Entry 3S11 (X-ray diffraction, 2.50 A resolution); this record covers chains E and F of the 6 polymer chains in the assembly.

[Chain E]
Name: Hemagglutinin HA1 chain
Organism: Influenza A virus
UniProt: Q9EA62 (Q9EA62_9INFA); the construct lacks a stretch of the UniProt sequence and is renumbered around it, so the offset changes along the chain: 11-19 = UniProt 17-25; 20-28 = UniProt 27-35; 31-35 = UniProt 36-40; 36-53 = UniProt 42-59; 6 more segments
Sequence (331 residues; row label = number of the first residue in the row; note: 2 numbers in that range are skipped by the numbering (no residue carries them; nothing is unmodelled there); a row labelled like 125A-125B holds insertion residues (125A, then the next letters in order)):
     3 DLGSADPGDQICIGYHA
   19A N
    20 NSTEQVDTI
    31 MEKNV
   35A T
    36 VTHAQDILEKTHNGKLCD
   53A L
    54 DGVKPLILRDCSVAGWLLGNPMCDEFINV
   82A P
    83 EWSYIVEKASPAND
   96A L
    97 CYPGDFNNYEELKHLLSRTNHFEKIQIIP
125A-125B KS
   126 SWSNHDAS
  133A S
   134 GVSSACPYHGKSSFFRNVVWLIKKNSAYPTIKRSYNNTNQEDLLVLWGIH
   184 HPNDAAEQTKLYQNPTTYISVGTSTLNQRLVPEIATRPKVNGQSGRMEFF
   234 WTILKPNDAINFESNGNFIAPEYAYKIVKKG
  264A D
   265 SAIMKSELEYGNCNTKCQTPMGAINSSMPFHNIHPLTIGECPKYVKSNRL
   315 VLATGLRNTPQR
Not modelled in the structure: 3-8, 324-326
Differences from the reference sequence: expression tag (3-10)
Modified residues: Asn-169 (glycosylation site)
Cystine bridges: Cys-52/Cys-277, Cys-64/Cys-76, Cys-97/Cys-139, Cys-281/Cys-305
Covalent attachments: N-acetylglucosamine (NAG) linked to Asn-34
What the authors report for this chain:
  - post-translational modification sites: Asn-34, Asn-169

[Chain F]
Name: Hemagglutinin HA2 chain
Organism: Influenza A virus
UniProt: Q9EA62 (Q9EA62_9INFA); residues 1-176 here correspond to UniProt positions 347-522 (UniProt number = residue number + 346)
Sequence (182 residues; row label = number of the first residue in the row):
     1 GLFGAIAGFIEGGWQGMVDGWYGYHHSNEQGSGYAADKESTQKAIDGVTN
    51 KVNSIIDKMNTQFEAVGREFNNLERRIENLNKKMEDGFLDVWTYNAELLV
   101 LMENERTLDFHDSNVKNLYDKVRLQLRDNAKELGNGCFEFYHKCDNECME
   151 SVKNGTYDYPQYSEEARLNREEISGVRSLVPR
Not modelled in the structure: 174-182
Differences from the reference sequence: expression tag (177-182)
Cystine bridges: Cys-144/Cys-148

[How chain E and chain F interact]
Pairs across the interface (107):
  Gly-10(E) with Glu-139(F)
  Asp-11(E) with Ser-27(F); Asn-28(F); Glu-29(F); Phe-138(F); Glu-139(F); Phe-140(F), hydrogen bond (backbone-backbone); Lys-143(F); Cys-144(F), hydrogen bond (side chain-backbone)
  Gln-12(E) with His-25(F); His-26(F); Ser-27(F), hydrogen bond (backbone-backbone); Leu-133(F); Phe-138(F); Met-149(F)
  Ile-13(E) with Tyr-24(F), hydrophobic; His-25(F); Cys-137(F); Phe-138(F), hydrogen bond (backbone-backbone); Phe-140(F), hydrophobic; Val-152(F), hydrophobic
  Cys-14(E) with Trp-14(F); Gly-23(F); Tyr-24(F); His-25(F), hydrogen bond (backbone-backbone); Gly-136(F); Cys-137(F), disulfide
  Ile-15(E) with Ile-10(F); Trp-14(F); Gly-23(F); Tyr-119(F), hydrophobic; Val-122(F), hydrophobic; Gly-136(F), hydrogen bond (backbone-backbone); Phe-138(F), hydrophobic
  Gly-16(E) with Trp-14(F); Tyr-22(F); Gly-23(F), hydrogen bond (backbone-backbone)
  Tyr-17(E) with Ile-6(F), hydrophobic; Ala-7(F), hydrogen bond (side chain-backbone); Ile-10(F), hydrogen bond (side chain-backbone); Glu-11(F); Gly-12(F); Gly-13(F); Trp-14(F), hydrogen bond (backbone-backbone); Met-17(F); Trp-21(F); Val-115(F), hydrophobic
  His-18(E) with Met-17(F), hydrogen bond (side chain-backbone); Gly-20(F), hydrogen bond (side chain-backbone); Trp-21(F), hydrogen bond (backbone-backbone)
  Ala-19(E) with Gly-13(F); Trp-14(F), hydrogen bond (backbone-backbone); Gln-15(F)
  Asn-19A(E) with Gln-15(F)
  Asn-20(E) with Gln-15(F), hydrogen bond
  Val-25(E) with Asn-104(F)
  Asp-26(E) with Leu-101(F); Asn-104(F), hydrogen bond (backbone-side chain)
  Thr-27(E) with Leu-101(F); Asn-104(F); Glu-105(F), hydrogen bond; Leu-108(F)
  Ile-28(E) with Leu-101(F); Glu-105(F)
  Met-31(E) with Glu-105(F), hydrogen bond (backbone-side chain)
  His-38(E) with Trp-21(F), hydrogen bond
  Gln-40(E) with Val-52(F)
  Glu-89(E) with Glu-69(F)
  Glu-106(E) with Glu-69(F); Asn-71(F), hydrogen bond
  Lys-109(E) with Glu-69(F), salt bridge
  Lys-269(E) with Glu-69(F), salt bridge
  Pro-293(E) with Ile-56(F), hydrophobic
  Phe-294(E) with Met-59(F), hydrophobic
  Pro-299(E) with Ala-65(F); Leu-89(F), hydrophobic
  Leu-300(E) with Ala-65(F); Val-66(F); Gly-67(F)
  Lys-307(E) with Met-59(F); Asn-60(F); Gln-62(F); Glu-64(F), salt bridge
  Tyr-308(E) with Gln-62(F), hydrogen bond (backbone-side chain); Leu-89(F), hydrophobic
  Val-309(E) with Thr-93(F)
  Lys-310(E) with Asp-90(F), salt bridge; Thr-93(F), hydrogen bond (backbone-side chain)
  Ser-311(E) with Glu-97(F), hydrogen bond
  Leu-314(E) with Glu-97(F)
  Val-315(E) with Val-100(F); Asn-104(F), hydrogen bond (backbone-side chain)
  Leu-316(E) with Ile-55(F), hydrophobic; Val-100(F), hydrophobic; Asn-104(F)
  Ala-317(E) with Asn-104(F), hydrogen bond (backbone-side chain); Thr-107(F)
  Thr-318(E) with Trp-21(F); Val-48(F); His-111(F), hydrogen bond (backbone-side chain)
  Gly-319(E) with Trp-21(F); Thr-107(F); Leu-108(F); His-111(F), hydrogen bond (backbone-side chain)
  Leu-320(E) with His-111(F)
  Thr-323(E) with Gly-12(F); Gly-13(F), hydrogen bond (side chain-backbone)
Other interface residues (no listed pair), chain E (47 interface residues in all): Pro-9, Lys-33, Val-35, Val-36, Thr-37, Ile-42, Arg-321
Other interface residues (no listed pair), chain F (68 interface residues in all): Ala-5, Val-18, Phe-70, Glu-85, Trp-92, Ala-96, Leu-98, Met-102, Leu-118, Leu-126, His-142, Lys-153
Cross-chain cystine bridges: Cys-14(E)/Cys-137(F)

[Summary]
47 residues of chain E face 68 of chain F across their interface, with 1 disulfide bond, 28 hydrogen bonds and
4 salt bridges. Among the polar pairs are Lys-109(E)/Glu-69(F), Lys-269(E)/Glu-69(F) and Lys-307(E)/Glu-64(F).
From the paper: modification sites Asn-34(E) and Asn-169(E).
Chain E is Hemagglutinin HA1 chain and chain F is Hemagglutinin HA2 chain, both from Influenza A virus; the
structure, Crystal structure of H5N1 influenza virus hemagglutinin, strain 437-10, was determined by X-ray
diffraction, deposited together with 3S12 and 3S13.
